Entry 5GAI (electron microscopy, 10.50 A resolution (very low resolution: no residue pairs are listed; an interface is given only as per-side residue counts)); this record covers chains G and Q of the 27 polymer chains in the assembly.

Chain G:
Molecule: Portal protein
From: Enterobacteria phage P22
UniProtKB: P26744 (PORTL_BPP22); aligned to UniProt positions 5-721 over residues 5-721 (the alignment contains insertions or deletions, so no single offset holds)
Sequence (721 residues; row label = number of the first residue in the row):
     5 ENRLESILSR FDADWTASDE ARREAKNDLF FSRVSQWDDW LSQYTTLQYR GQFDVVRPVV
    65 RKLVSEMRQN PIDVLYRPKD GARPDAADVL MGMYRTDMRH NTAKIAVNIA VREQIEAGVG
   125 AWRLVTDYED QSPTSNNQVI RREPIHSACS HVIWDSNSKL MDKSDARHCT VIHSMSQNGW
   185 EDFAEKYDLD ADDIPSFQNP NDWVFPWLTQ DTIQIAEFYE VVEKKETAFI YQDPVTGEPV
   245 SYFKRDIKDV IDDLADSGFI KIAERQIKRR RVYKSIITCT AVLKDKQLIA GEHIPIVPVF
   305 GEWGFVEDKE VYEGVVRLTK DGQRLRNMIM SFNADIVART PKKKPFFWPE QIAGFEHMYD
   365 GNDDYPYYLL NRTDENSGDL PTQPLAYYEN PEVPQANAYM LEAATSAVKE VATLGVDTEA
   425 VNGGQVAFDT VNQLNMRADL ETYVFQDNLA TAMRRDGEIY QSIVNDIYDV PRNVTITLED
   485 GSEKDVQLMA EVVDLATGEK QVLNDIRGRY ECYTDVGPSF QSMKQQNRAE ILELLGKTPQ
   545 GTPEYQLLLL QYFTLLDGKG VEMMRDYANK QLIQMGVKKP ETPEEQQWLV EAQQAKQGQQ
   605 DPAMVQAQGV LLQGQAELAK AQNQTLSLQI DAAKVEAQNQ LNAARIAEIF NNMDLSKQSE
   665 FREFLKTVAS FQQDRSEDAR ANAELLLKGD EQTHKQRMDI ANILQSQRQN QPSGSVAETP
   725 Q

Chain Q:
Molecule: Peptidoglycan hydrolase gp4
From: Enterobacteria phage P22
UniProtKB: P26746 (EXLYS_BPP22); residues 14-159 here correspond to UniProt positions 5-150 (UniProt number = residue number - 9)
Sequence (146 residues; each row starts with the number of its first residue):
    14 TKGDLVRAAL RKLGVASDAT LTDVEPQSMQ DAVDDLEAMM AEWYQDGKGI ITGYVFSDDE
    74 NPPAEGDDHG LRSSAVSAVF HNLACRIAPD YALEATAKII ATAKYGKELL YKQTAISRAK
   134 RAPYPSRMPT GSGNSFPNLN EWHYFP
Construct notes: engineered mutation Pro-150 (Ala141 in P26746)

How chain G and chain Q interact:
At this resolution (10 A) residue pairs are not listed: 24 residues of chain G and 19 of chain Q lie at the interface.

Overview:
The interface between chain G and chain Q involves 24 residues on one side and 19 on the other.
Here chain G is Portal protein and chain Q is Peptidoglycan hydrolase gp4, both from Enterobacteria phage P22.
Entry 5GAI (Probabilistic Structural Models of Mature P22 Bacteriophage Portal, Hub, and Tailspike proteins)
was determined by electron microscopy.
